Entry 3DJA (X-ray diffraction, 2.90 A resolution); this record covers chains A and B.

[Chain A (and B)]
Name: Protein CT_858
Organism: Chlamydia trachomatis
Notes: chain B of this document is another copy of the same molecule, construct and numbering; everything in this record applies to it too
UniProt: O84866 (Y858_CHLTR); residues 31-609 here correspond to UniProt positions 23-601 (UniProt number = residue number - 8)
Chain sequence (579 residues; numbered 31 to 609; the number before each row is that of its first residue):
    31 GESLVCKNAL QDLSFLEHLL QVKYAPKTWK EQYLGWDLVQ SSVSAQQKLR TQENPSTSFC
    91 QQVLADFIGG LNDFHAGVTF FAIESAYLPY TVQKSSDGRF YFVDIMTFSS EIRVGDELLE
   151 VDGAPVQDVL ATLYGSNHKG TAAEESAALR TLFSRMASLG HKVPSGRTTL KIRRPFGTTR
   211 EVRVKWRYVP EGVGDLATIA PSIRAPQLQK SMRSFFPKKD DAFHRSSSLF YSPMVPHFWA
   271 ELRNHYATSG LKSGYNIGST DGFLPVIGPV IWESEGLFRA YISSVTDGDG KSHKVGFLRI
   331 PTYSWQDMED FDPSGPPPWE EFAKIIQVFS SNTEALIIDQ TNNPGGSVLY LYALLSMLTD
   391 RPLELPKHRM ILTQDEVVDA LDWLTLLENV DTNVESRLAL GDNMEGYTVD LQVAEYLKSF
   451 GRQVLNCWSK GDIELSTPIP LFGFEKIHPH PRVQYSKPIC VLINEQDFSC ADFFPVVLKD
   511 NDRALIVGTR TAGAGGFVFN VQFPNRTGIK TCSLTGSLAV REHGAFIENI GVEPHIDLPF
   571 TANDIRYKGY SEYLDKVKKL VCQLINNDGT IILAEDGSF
Unresolved in the structure: 31-32, 240-283, 604-609
Modified / non-standard residues: Mse-136, Mse-186, Mse-338, Mse-387, Mse-400, Mse-434 (selenomethionine; parent Met)
From the paper describing this entry:
  - post-translational modification sites: Ser-283 (proposed by the authors, not directly observed)
  - mutagenesis - F45A, E558Q: abolished catalytic activity on RFX5
  - mutagenesis - V73D: unchanged catalytic activity on RFX5
  - mutagenesis - V73D: unchanged binding to Protein CT_858 (chain A)
  - mutagenesis - L259E: unchanged binding to the mature CPAF
  - mutagenesis - L259E: decreased catalytic activity (the mature CPAF)

[Interface between chain A and chain B]
Contacting residue pairs - 87 pairs, chain A then chain B:
  Asn-38(A) with His-48(B)
  Gln-41(A) with His-48(B)
  Phe-45(A) with Phe-45(B), hydrophobic; Phe-533(B), hydrophobic
  His-48(A) with Asn-38(B); Gln-41(B); Asp-42(B)
  Leu-49(A) with Pro-534(B), hydrophobic
  Gln-51(A) with Arg-536(B)
  Val-52(A) with Asn-38(B); Arg-536(B)
  Lys-53(A) with Pro-534(B)
  Thr-58(A) with Pro-236(B); Leu-238(B)
  Trp-59(A) with Leu-238(B)
  Gln-62(A) with Leu-238(B)
  Phe-111(A) with Gln-404(B); Asp-405(B); Val-408(B), hydrophobic
  Gly-222(A) with Leu-411(B)
  Val-223(A) with Gln-404(B); Val-407(B), hydrophobic; Val-408(B), hydrophobic; Leu-411(B), hydrophobic
  Gly-224(A) with Trp-458(B), hydrogen bond (backbone-side chain)
  Ile-229(A) with Trp-458(B); Ser-459(B); Gly-461(B)
  Ser-232(A) with Lys-460(B), hydrogen bond (side chain-backbone); Gly-461(B)
  Ile-233(A) with Gly-461(B); Ile-463(B), hydrophobic; Glu-464(B)
  Arg-234(A) with Glu-464(B)
  Pro-236(A) with Thr-58(B); Glu-464(B); Leu-465(B), hydrophobic
  Gln-237(A) with Arg-399(B), hydrogen bond (backbone-side chain)
  Leu-238(A) with Trp-59(B), hydrophobic; Gln-62(B)
  Gln-239(A) with Phe-556(B)
  Arg-399(A) with Gln-237(B), hydrogen bond (side chain-backbone); Gln-239(B)
  Ile-401(A) with Arg-536(B)
  Leu-402(A) with Arg-536(B), hydrogen bond (backbone-side chain)
  Thr-403(A) with Asn-535(B)
  Gln-404(A) with Val-223(B); Asn-535(B), hydrogen bond (side chain-backbone); Arg-536(B), hydrogen bond (side chain-backbone); Gly-538(B)
  Asp-405(A) with Phe-111(B)
  Val-407(A) with Val-223(B), hydrophobic
  Val-408(A) with Phe-111(B), hydrophobic; Val-223(B), hydrophobic
  Leu-411(A) with Gly-222(B); Val-223(B), hydrophobic
  Trp-458(A) with Gly-224(B), hydrogen bond (side chain-backbone); Ile-229(B)
  Ser-459(A) with Ile-229(B)
  Lys-460(A) with Ser-232(B)
  Gly-461(A) with Ile-229(B); Ser-232(B); Ile-233(B)
  Ile-463(A) with Ile-233(B), hydrophobic
  Glu-464(A) with Arg-234(B); Pro-236(B); Arg-536(B), salt bridge
  Leu-465(A) with Pro-236(B), hydrophobic
  Val-531(A) with Pro-534(B)
  Gln-532(A) with Gln-532(B)
  Phe-533(A) with Phe-45(B), hydrophobic
  Pro-534(A) with Leu-49(B), hydrophobic; Lys-53(B); Val-531(B)
  Asn-535(A) with Thr-403(B); Gln-404(B), hydrogen bond (backbone-side chain)
  Arg-536(A) with Gln-51(B); Val-52(B); Ile-401(B); Leu-402(B); Gln-404(B), hydrogen bond (backbone-side chain); Ile-463(B); Glu-464(B), salt bridge
  Thr-537(A) with Gln-404(B)
  Gly-538(A) with Gln-404(B)
  Phe-556(A) with Leu-238(B), hydrophobic; Gln-239(B)
Interface residues without a listed pair, chain A (53 interface residues in all): Asp-42, Ile-113, Leu-226, Leu-455, Phe-529
Interface residues without a listed pair, chain B (55 interface residues in all): Ser-44, Ile-113, Leu-226, Phe-529, Thr-537, Leu-548, Gly-554

[Summary]
The interface between chain A and chain B involves 53 residues on one side and 55 on the other; the contacts
include 10 hydrogen bonds and 2 salt bridges. Polar pairs include Glu-464(A)/Arg-536(B), Gly-224(A)/Trp-458(B)
and Ser-232(A)/Lys-460(B). The paper reports that F45A and E558Q of chain A abolish catalytic activity on
RFX5; a modification site at Ser-283(A); 4 substitutions were tested in all.
Both chains are Protein CT_858 (Chlamydia trachomatis). Entry 3DJA (Crystal Structure of cpaf solved with MAD)
was determined by X-ray diffraction (same publication as 3DOR, 3DPM and 3DPN).
